PDB entry 4YG0 | X-ray diffraction, 1.28 A resolution | chain A

== Chain A ==
Name: Outer capsid protein VP4
Organism: Human rotavirus A
UniProtKB: B6RGK2 (B6RGK2_9REOV); residues 64-225 here = UniProt positions 64-225
Amino-acid sequence (164 residues; each row starts with the number of its first residue):
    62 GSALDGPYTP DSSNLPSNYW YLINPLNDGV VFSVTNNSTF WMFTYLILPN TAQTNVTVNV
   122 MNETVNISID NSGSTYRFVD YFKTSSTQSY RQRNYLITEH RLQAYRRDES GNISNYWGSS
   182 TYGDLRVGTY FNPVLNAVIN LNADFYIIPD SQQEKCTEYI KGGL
Differences from the reference sequence: expression tag (62-63)
From the paper describing this entry:
  - binding site for N-acetylglucosamine: Asn155
  - binding site for beta-D-galactopyranose: Gln153, Arg154, Asn155, Tyr156, Trp178, Gly179, Asp185, Arg187
  - conformationally variable residues (side-chain flip): Arg154, Arg187

== Overview ==
The paper reports a binding site for beta-D-galactopyranose at Gln153, Arg154 and Asn155 among others; a
binding site for N-acetylglucosamine at Asn155.
Chain A is Outer capsid protein VP4 (Human rotavirus A); the structure, Structural basis of glycan recognition
in neonate-specific rotaviruses, was determined by X-ray diffraction together with 4YFW, 4YFZ, 4YG3 and 4YG6
from the same study.
